Entry 3J5Y (electron microscopy, 9.70 A resolution (very low resolution: no residue pairs are listed; an interface is given only as per-side residue counts)); this record covers chains A and B of the 4 polymer chains in the assembly.

# Chain A
Name: Eukaryotic peptide chain release factor subunit 1
From: Homo sapiens
UniProtKB: P62495 (ERF1_HUMAN); residues 7-420 here = UniProt positions 7-420
Chain sequence (414 residues; numbered 7 to 420; the number before each row is that of its first residue):
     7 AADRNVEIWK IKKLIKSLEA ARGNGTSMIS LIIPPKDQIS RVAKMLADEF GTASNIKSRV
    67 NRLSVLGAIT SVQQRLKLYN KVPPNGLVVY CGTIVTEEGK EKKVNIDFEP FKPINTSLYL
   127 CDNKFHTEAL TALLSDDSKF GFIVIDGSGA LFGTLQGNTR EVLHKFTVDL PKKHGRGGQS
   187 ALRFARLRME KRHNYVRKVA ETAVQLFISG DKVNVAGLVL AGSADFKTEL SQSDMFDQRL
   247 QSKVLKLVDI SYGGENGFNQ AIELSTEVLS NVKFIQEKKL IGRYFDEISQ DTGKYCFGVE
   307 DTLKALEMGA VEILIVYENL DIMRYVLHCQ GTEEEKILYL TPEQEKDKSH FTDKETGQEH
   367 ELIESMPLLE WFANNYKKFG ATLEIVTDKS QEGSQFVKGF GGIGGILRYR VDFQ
Swiss-Prot annotation at these positions:
  - motif: Asn-61 to Ser-64 (NIKS motif)
  - modified residue: Lys-63 (4-hydroxylysine), Gln-185 (N5-methylglutamine), Thr-347 (Phosphothreonine)
  - cross-link (Glycyl lysine isopeptide (Lys-Gly)): Lys-87 (interchain with G-Cter in SUMO2), Lys-279 (interchain with G-Cter in ubiquitin), Lys-404 (interchain with G-Cter in SUMO2)
  - mutagenesis: Lys-63 (K63A/R: Loss of hydroxylation), Gly-183 to Gly-184 (In AAQ mutant; abolished ability to mediate translation termination. Can recognize stop codons in ribosomal A-site, but is unable to catalyze peptidyl-tRNA hydrolysis, promoting ribosome collisions), Gln-185 (Q185R/I/N: Abolishes methylation by N6AMT1)
From the paper describing this entry:
  - binding site for the 10-nt RNA strand: Thr-32, Thr-58 to Ser-64, Cys-127
  - specificity-determining residues: Thr-32, Cys-127 (citing earlier work)
  - binding site for tRNA-Leu: Ser-46

# Chain B
Name: Eukaryotic peptide chain release factor GTP-binding subunit ERF3A
From: Homo sapiens
UniProtKB: P15170 (ERF3A_HUMAN); residues 207-634 here correspond to UniProt positions 69-496 (UniProt number = residue number - 138)
Chain sequence (428 residues; each row starts with the number of its first residue):
   207 APKKEHVNVV FIGHVDAGKS TIGGQIMYLT GMVDKRTLEK YEREAKEKNR ETWYLSWALD
   267 TNQEERDKGK TVEVGRAYFE TEKKHFTILD APGHKSFVPN MIGGASQADL AVLVISARKG
   327 EFETGFEKGG QTREHAMLAK TAGVKHLIVL INKMDDPTVN WSIERYEECK EKLVPFLKKV
   387 GFSPKKDIHF MPCSGLTGAN IKEQSDFCPW YTGLPFIPYL DNLPNFNRSI DGPIRLPIVD
   447 KYKDMGTVVL GKLESGSICK GQQLVMMPNK HNVEVLGILS DDVETDTVAP GENLKIRLKG
   507 IEEEEILPGF ILCDPNNLCH SGRTFDAQIV IIEHKSIICP GYNAVLHIHT CIEEVEITAL
   567 ICLVDKKSGE KSKTRPRFVK QDQVCIARLR TAGTICLETF KDFPQMGRFT LRDEGKTIAI
   627 GKVLKLVP
Sequence notes: conflict Ile-369 (Asn231 in P15170), Ser-389 (Asn251 in P15170), Ile-407 (Leu269 in P15170), Thr-418 (Ile280 in P15170), Ile-436 (Val298 in P15170)
Swiss-Prot annotation at these positions:
  - region: Gly-219 to Ser-226 (G1), Gly-275 to Glu-279 (G2), Asp-296 to Gly-299 (G3), Asn-358 to Asp-361 (G4), Ser-400 to Leu-402 (G5)
  - binding site (GTP): Asp-222 to Thr-227, Asn-358 to Asp-361, Ser-400 to Leu-402
Disulfide bonds: Cys-519/Cys-525

# How chain A and chain B interact
At this resolution (10 A) residue pairs are not listed: 39 residues of chain A and 48 of chain B lie at the interface.
From the paper, about this interface:
  - interface residues, chain B: Gly-613(B)

# In short
The interface between chain A and chain B involves 39 residues on one side and 48 on the other. UniProt lists
4 mutagenesis sites on chain A; 13 GTP-binding residues on chain B. The paper reports a binding site for the
10-nt RNA strand at Thr-32(A), Thr-58(A) and Cys-127(A); a binding site for tRNA-Leu at Ser-46(A).
Here chain A is Eukaryotic peptide chain release factor subunit 1 and chain B is Eukaryotic peptide chain
release factor GTP-binding subunit ERF3A, both from Homo sapiens. Entry 3J5Y (Structure of the mammalian
ribosomal pre-termination complex associated with eRF1-eRF3-GDPNP) was determined by electron microscopy.
